Entry 7OCI (electron microscopy, 3.46 A resolution); this record covers chains B and G of the 9 polymer chains in the assembly.

== Chain B ==
Molecule: Dolichyl-diphosphooligosaccharide--protein glycosyltransferase subunit OST2
Source organism: Saccharomyces cerevisiae S288C
Notes: EC 2.4.99.18
UniProt: P46964 (OST2_YEAST); numbering as in UniProt (aligned over 1-130)
Amino-acid sequence (130 residues; numbered 1 to 130; the number before each row is that of its first residue):
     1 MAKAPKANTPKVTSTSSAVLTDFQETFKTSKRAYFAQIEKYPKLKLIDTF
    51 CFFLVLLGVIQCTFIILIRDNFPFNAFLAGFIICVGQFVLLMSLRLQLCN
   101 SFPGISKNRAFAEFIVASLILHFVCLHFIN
Disordered / not traced: 1-22
Curated features (UniProtKB/Swiss-Prot):
  - mutagenesis: Ser16 (S16P: In OST2-3; ts; reduced activity), Glu25 (E25G: In OST2-3; ts; reduced activity), Lys31 (K31M: In OST2-1; ts; reduced activity), Asp48 (D48V: In OST2-2; ts; reduced activity), Gln61 (Q61R: In OST2-3; ts; reduced activity), Cys62 (C62S: In OST2-1; ts; reduced activity), Arg69 (R69C: In OST2-6; ts; reduced activity), Gly80 (G80E: In OST2-1; ts; reduced activity), Gly86 (G86R: In OST2-4; ts; reduced activity), Ala112 (A112S: In OST2-6; ts; reduced activity), Glu113 (E113K: In OST2-6; ts; reduced activity; E113V: In OST2-5; ts; reduced activity), Leu119 (L119S: In OST2-2; ts; reduced activity), 2 further mutagenesis entries in UniProt
Ligand contacts:
  - Digitonin (AJP): Asn71, Phe72, Pro73, Phe74, Asn75
  - Dolichylphosphate (V8K): Leu54, Val55, Gly58, Cys84, Val85, Phe88, Val89

== Chain G ==
Molecule: Dolichyl-diphosphooligosaccharide--protein glycosyltransferase subunit WBP1
Source organism: Saccharomyces cerevisiae S288C
Notes: EC 2.4.99.18
UniProt: P33767 (OSTB_YEAST); residues 1-430 here = UniProt positions 1-430
Amino-acid sequence (430 residues; row label = number of the first residue in the row):
     1 MRTDWNFFFCILLQAIFVVGTQTSRTLVLYDQSTEPLEEYSVYLKDLEQR
    51 NYKLEYLDINSTSTTVDLYDKEQRLFDNIIVFPTKGGKNLARQIPVKQLI
   101 KFFENEGNILCMSSPGAVPNTIRLFLNELGIYPSPKGHVIRDYFSPSSEE
   151 LVVSSNHLLNKYVYNARKSEDFVFGESSAALLENREQIVPILNAPRTSFT
   201 ESKGKCNSWTSGSQGFLVVGFQNLNNARLVWIGSSDFLKNKNQDSNQEFA
   251 KELLKWTFNEKSVIKSVHAVHSHADGTSYDEEPYKIKDKVIYSVGFSEWN
   301 GEEWLPHIADDIQFELRQVDPYYRLTLSPSGNDSETQYYTTGEFILPDRH
   351 GVFTFLTDYRKIGLSFTTDKDVKAIRHLANDEYPRSWEISNSWVYISAIC
   401 GVIVAWIFFVVSFVTTSSVGKKLETFKKTN
Disordered / not traced: 1-24, 418-430
Curated features (UniProtKB/Swiss-Prot):
  - glycosylation (N-linked (GlcNAc...) asparagine): Asn60, Asn332
Covalently attached groups: N-acetylglucosamine (NAG) linked to Asn60, Asn332
What the authors report for this chain:
  - post-translational modification sites: Asn60, Asn332

== Chain B / chain G interface ==
Contacting residue pairs (37):
  Lys43(B) - Phe413(G)
  Lys43(B) - Thr416(G)
  Leu46(B) - Phe409(G)  hydrophobic
  Leu46(B) - Ser412(G)
  Ile47(B) - Phe409(G)  hydrophobic
  Phe50(B) - Ala405(G)  hydrophobic
  Leu54(B) - Val402(G)  hydrophobic
  Leu57(B) - Val402(G)  hydrophobic
  Gln61(B) - Tyr395(G)
  Gln61(B) - Ala398(G)
  Phe64(B) - Asn391(G)
  Phe64(B) - Val394(G)  hydrophobic
  Phe64(B) - Tyr395(G)
  Asp70(B) - Asn391(G)
  Phe72(B) - Ile389(G)  hydrophobic
  Pro73(B) - Asn391(G)
  Pro73(B) - Ser392(G)
  Ala76(B) - Tyr395(G)
  Phe77(B) - Tyr395(G)
  Ala79(B) - Ile399(G)
  Ile83(B) - Ile399(G)  hydrophobic
  Gln87(B) - Trp406(G)
  Leu98(B) - Phe413(G)  hydrophobic
  Phe111(B) - Val410(G)  hydrophobic
  Phe111(B) - Phe413(G)  hydrophobic
  Phe111(B) - Val414(G)  hydrophobic
  Phe114(B) - Trp406(G)
  Phe114(B) - Phe409(G)  hydrophobic
  Ile115(B) - Val410(G)  hydrophobic
  Ser118(B) - Trp406(G)  hydrogen bond
  His122(B) - Trp406(G)
  Leu126(B) - Ile399(G)  hydrophobic
  Ile129(B) - Ser386(G)
  Ile129(B) - Tyr395(G)
  Ile129(B) - Ile396(G)  hydrophobic
  Ile129(B) - Ile399(G)  hydrophobic
  Asn130(B) - Arg385(G)
Other interface residues (no listed pair), chain B (34 interface residues in all): Pro42, Ile65, Ile68, Gly80, Cys84, Leu91, Leu94, Leu119, Cys125
Other interface residues (no listed pair), chain G (21 interface residues in all): Ile403, Ser417

== Overview ==
The interface between chain B and chain G involves 34 residues on one side and 21 on the other, with 1
hydrogen bond. The hydrogen-bonded pair is Ser118(B)-Trp406(G). Ligands of chain B: Digitonin and
Dolichylphosphate. Covalently linked N-acetylglucosamine: at Asn60(G) and Asn332(G). From the paper:
modification sites Asn60(G) and Asn332(G).
Chain B is Dolichyl-diphosphooligosaccharide--protein glycosyltransferase subunit OST2 and chain G is
Dolichyl-diphosphooligosaccharide--protein glycosyltransferase subunit WBP1, both from Saccharomyces
cerevisiae S288C; the structure, Cryo-EM structure of yeast Ost6p containing oligosaccharyltransferase
complex, was determined by electron microscopy.
